PDB entry 7SVU | electron microscopy, 3.50 A resolution | chains A and a of the 24 polymer chains in the assembly

== Chain A ==
Name: TnsC
Organism: [Scytonema hofmanni] UTEX 2349
Amino-acid sequence (276 residues; numbered 1 to 276; the number before each row is that of its first residue):
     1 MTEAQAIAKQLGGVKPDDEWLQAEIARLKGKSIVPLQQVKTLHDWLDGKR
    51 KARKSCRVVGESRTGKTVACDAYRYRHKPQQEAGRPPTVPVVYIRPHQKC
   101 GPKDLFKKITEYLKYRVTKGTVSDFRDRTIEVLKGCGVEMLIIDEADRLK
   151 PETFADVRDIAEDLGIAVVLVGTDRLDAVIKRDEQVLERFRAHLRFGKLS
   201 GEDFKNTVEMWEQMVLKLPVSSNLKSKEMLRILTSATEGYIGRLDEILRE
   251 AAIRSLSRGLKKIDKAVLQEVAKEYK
Disordered / not traced: 1-18, 276
Residues lining bound ligands: ATP (adenosine-5'-triphosphate): Lys31, Ser32, Ile33, Val34, Leu36, Val39, Glu61, Ser62, Arg63, Thr64, Gly65, Lys66, Thr67, Val68, Thr173, Trp211, Ile241, Gly242, Asp245
From the paper describing this entry:
  - binding site for the 28-nt DNA strand: Lys103, Thr121

== Chain a ==
Name: TnsB-CTD
Organism: [Scytonema hofmanni] UTEX 2349
Amino-acid sequence (15 residues; each row starts with the number of its first residue):
   570 IEVWDYEQLREEYGF
Disordered / not traced: 584

== How chain A and chain a interact ==
Residue-residue contacts - 18 pairs, chain A then chain a:
  Lys31(A) - Tyr575(a)  hydrogen bond (backbone-backbone)
  Ser32(A) - Trp573(a)
  Ser32(A) - Tyr575(a)
  Ile33(A) - Val572(a)
  Ile33(A) - Trp573(a)  hydrogen bond (backbone-backbone)
  Ile33(A) - Tyr575(a)  hydrophobic
  Ile33(A) - Leu578(a)  hydrophobic
  Val34(A) - Val572(a)  hydrophobic
  Pro35(A) - Ile570(a)  hydrophobic
  Pro35(A) - Glu571(a)
  Pro35(A) - Trp573(a)  hydrophobic
  Asp71(A) - Tyr575(a)  hydrogen bond
  Arg74(A) - Tyr582(a)
  Tyr75(A) - Leu578(a)  hydrophobic
  Tyr75(A) - Tyr582(a)  hydrophobic
  Lys78(A) - Glu581(a)  hydrogen bond (side chain-backbone)
  Pro79(A) - Tyr582(a)
  Met214(A) - Ile570(a)  hydrophobic
Interface residues without a listed pair, chain A (14 interface residues in all): His77, Tyr112, Met210
Interface residues without a listed pair, chain a (11 interface residues in all): Asp574, Arg579, Gly583

== Summary ==
The interface between chain A and chain a involves 14 residues on one side and 11 on the other, with 4
hydrogen bonds. Among the polar pairs are Asp71(A)-Tyr575(a), Lys78(A)-Glu581(a) and Lys31(A)-Tyr575(a).
Ligands of chain A: ATP. From the paper: a binding site for the 28-nt DNA strand at Lys103(A) and Thr121(A).
Chain A is TnsC and chain a is TnsB-CTD, both from [Scytonema hofmanni] UTEX 2349; the structure,
TnsBctd-TnsC-TniQ complex, was determined by electron microscopy (same publication as 8EA3 and 8EA4).
